Entry 1KB2 (X-ray diffraction, 2.70 A resolution); this record covers chains A and B of the 4 polymer chains in the assembly.

== Chain A ==
Molecule: Vitamin D3 Receptor
Organism: Homo sapiens
Notes: fragment: DNA-binding Domain (Residues 16-125)
UniProtKB: P11473 (VDR_HUMAN); numbering as in UniProt (aligned over 16-125)
Chain sequence (110 residues; row label = number of the first residue in the row):
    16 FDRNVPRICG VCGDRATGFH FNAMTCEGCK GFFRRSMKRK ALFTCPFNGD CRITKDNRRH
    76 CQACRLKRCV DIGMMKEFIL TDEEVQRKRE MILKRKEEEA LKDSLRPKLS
Disordered / not traced: 16-21, 111-125
Metal / ion sites: Zn2+ site 1: Cys24, Cys27, Cys41, Cys44; Zn2+ site 2: Cys60, Cys66, Cys76, Cys79
From the paper describing this entry:
  - binding site for the 18-nt DNA strand: Glu42
  - conformationally variable residues (side-chain flip): Glu42
  - binding site for the 18-nt DNA strand: Glu42
  - mutagenesis - P61A/F62A/H75A: increased binding to RXR DBD

== Chain B ==
Molecule: Vitamin D3 Receptor
Organism: Homo sapiens
Notes: fragment: DNA-binding Domain (Residues 16-125)
UniProtKB: P11473 (VDR_HUMAN); residues 216-325 here correspond to UniProt positions 16-125 (UniProt number = residue number - 200)
Chain sequence (110 residues; each row starts with the number of its first residue):
   216 FDRNVPRICG VCGDRATGFH FNAMTCEGCK GFFRRSMKRK ALFTCPFNGD CRITKDNRRH
   276 CQACRLKRCV DIGMMKEFIL TDEEVQRKRE MILKRKEEEA LKDSLRPKLS
Disordered / not traced: 216-221, 307-325
Metal / ion sites: Zn2+ site 1: Cys224, Cys227, Cys241, Cys244; Zn2+ site 2: Cys260, Cys266, Cys276, Cys279

== Interface between chain A and chain B ==
Contacting residue pairs - 5 pairs, chain A then chain B:
  Pro61(A) - Glu292(B)
  Phe62(A) - Glu292(B)
  Phe62(A) - Phe293(B)  hydrophobic
  His75(A) - Asn237(B)  hydrogen bond
  His75(A) - Phe293(B)
Interface residues without a listed pair, chain A (4 interface residues in all): Thr59
Interface residues without a listed pair, chain B (4 interface residues in all): Glu299

== In short ==
The chain A/chain B interface involves 4 residues from each chain, with 1 hydrogen bond. Its one
hydrogen-bonded contact is His75(A)-Asn237(B). Cys24(A), Cys27(A), Cys41(A) and Cys44(A) form the Zn2+ site 1.
The paper reports a binding site for the 18-nt DNA strand at Glu42(A); P61A/F62A/H75A of chain A increase
binding to RXR DBD.
Chain A and chain B are both Vitamin D3 Receptor (Homo sapiens); the structure, Crystal Structure of VDR
DNA-binding Domain Bound to Mouse Osteopontin (SPP) Response Element, was determined by X-ray diffraction
together with 1KB4 and 1KB6 from the same study.
